PDB entry 4XWL | X-ray diffraction, 2.05 A resolution | chain A

Chain A:
Protein: Exoglucanase S
Organism: Clostridium cellulovorans
Notes: EC 3.2.1.91; fragment: catalytic domain
Reference sequence: O65986 (O65986_CLOCL); residues -5 to 637 here correspond to UniProt positions 32-674 (UniProt number = residue number + 37)
Sequence (681 residues; each row starts with the number of its first residue; numbers below 1 keep their minus sign (Met-43 is residue -43)):
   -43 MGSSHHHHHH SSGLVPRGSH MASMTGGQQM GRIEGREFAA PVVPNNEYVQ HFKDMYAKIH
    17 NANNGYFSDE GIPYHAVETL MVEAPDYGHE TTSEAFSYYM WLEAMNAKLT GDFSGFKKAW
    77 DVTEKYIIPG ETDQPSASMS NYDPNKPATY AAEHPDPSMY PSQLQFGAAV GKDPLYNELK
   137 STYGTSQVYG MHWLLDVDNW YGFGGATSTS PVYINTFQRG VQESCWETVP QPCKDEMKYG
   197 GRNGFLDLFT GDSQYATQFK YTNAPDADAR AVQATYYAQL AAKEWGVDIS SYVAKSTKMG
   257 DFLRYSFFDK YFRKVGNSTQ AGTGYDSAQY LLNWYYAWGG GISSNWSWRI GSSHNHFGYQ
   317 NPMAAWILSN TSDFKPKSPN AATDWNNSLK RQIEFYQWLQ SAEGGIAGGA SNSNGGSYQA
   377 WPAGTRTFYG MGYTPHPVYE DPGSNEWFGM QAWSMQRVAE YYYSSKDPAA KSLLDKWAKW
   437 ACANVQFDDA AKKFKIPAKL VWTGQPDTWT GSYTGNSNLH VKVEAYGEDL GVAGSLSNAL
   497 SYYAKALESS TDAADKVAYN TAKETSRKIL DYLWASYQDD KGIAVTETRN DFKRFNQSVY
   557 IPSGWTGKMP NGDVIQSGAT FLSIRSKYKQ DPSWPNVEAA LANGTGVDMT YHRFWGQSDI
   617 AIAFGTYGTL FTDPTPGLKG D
Disordered / not traced: -43 to -5, 630-637
Differences from the reference sequence: expression tag (-43 to -6)
Bound ions: Ca2+: Glu26, Val153, Asp154, Thr165
Small-molecule neighbours: 3,6,9,12,15,18-hexaoxaicosane-1,20-diol (P33): Val271, Gly272, Thr383, Tyr385, Gly386, Thr464, Trp465, Thr466, Gly467

In short:
Chain A binds 3,6,9,12,15,18-hexaoxaicosane-1,20-diol. The Ca2+ site is built by Glu26, Val153, Asp154 and
Thr165.
Chain A is Exoglucanase S (Clostridium cellulovorans); the structure, Catalytic domain of Clostridium
Cellulovorans Exgs, was determined by X-ray diffraction, deposited together with 4XWM and 4XWN.
